Entry 7ETT (X-ray diffraction, 1.50 A resolution); this record covers chains B and A.

Chain B:
Protein: peptide-inhibitor hit
Sequence (5 residues; row label = number of the first residue in the row):
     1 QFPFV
From the paper describing this entry:
  - contacts within the chain: Gln1-Phe4 (hydrogen bond), Phe2-Pro3, Pro3-Phe4

Chain A:
Protein: Peptidyl-prolyl cis-trans isomerase FKBP5
Source organism: Homo sapiens
Notes: EC 5.2.1.8
Reference sequence: Q13451 (FKBP5_HUMAN); numbering as in UniProt (aligned over 16-140)
Sequence (128 residues; row label = number of the first residue in the row):
    13 GAPATVTEQGEDITSKKDRGVLKIVKRVGNGEETPMIGDKVYVHYKGKLS
    63 NGKKFDSSHDRNEPFVFSLGKGQVIKAWDIGVATMKKGEICHLLCKPEYA
   113 YGSAGSLPKIPSNATLFFEIELLDFKGE
Not modelled in the structure: 140
Sequence notes: expression tag (13-15); engineered mutation Thr19 (Ala in Q13451)
Curated features (UniProtKB/Swiss-Prot):
  - modified residue: Lys28 (N6-acetyllysine)

Chain B / chain A interface:
Contacting residue pairs (17; chain B residue first):
  Phe2(B) - Tyr57(A)
  Phe2(B) - Phe67(A)  hydrophobic
  Phe2(B) - Asp68(A)
  Phe2(B) - Tyr113(A)
  Phe2(B) - Ser118(A)
  Phe2(B) - Phe130(A)  hydrophobic
  Pro3(B) - Tyr57(A)
  Pro3(B) - Phe77(A)  hydrophobic
  Pro3(B) - Val86(A)
  Pro3(B) - Trp90(A)  hydrophobic
  Pro3(B) - Tyr113(A)
  Phe4(B) - Phe77(A)  hydrophobic
  Phe4(B) - Gln85(A)
  Phe4(B) - Tyr113(A)  hydrogen bond (backbone-side chain)
  Val5(B) - Gln85(A)  hydrogen bond (backbone-backbone)
  Val5(B) - Val86(A)
  Val5(B) - Ile87(A)
Also at the interface, not in a pair above, chain B (5 interface residues in all): Gln1
Also at the interface, not in a pair above, chain A (12 interface residues in all): Ile122
Interface features reported in the paper:
  - specific contacts: Phe4(B)-Tyr113(A) (hydrogen bond), Val5(B)-Gln85(A) (backbone contact), Tyr57(A)-Phe2(B) (hydrophobic contact), Phe67(A)-Phe2(B) (hydrophobic contact), Phe77(A)-Phe4(B) (pi stacking), Phe77(A)-Pro3(B), Ile87(A)-Pro3(B) (water-mediated contact), Trp90(A)-Pro3(B), Trp90(A)-Phe2(B) (hydrophobic contact), Phe130(A)-Phe2(B) (hydrophobic contact)
  - interface residues, chain B: Phe2(B)
  - interface residues, chain A: Tyr57(A), Asp68(A), Val86(A), Ser118(A)
  - interface residues, chain A: Phe77(A), Ile87(A), Tyr113(A) (from molecular simulation)

In short:
The interface between chain B and chain A involves 5 residues on one side and 12 on the other, with 2 hydrogen
bonds. Polar pairs include Phe4(B)-Tyr113(A) and Val5(B)-Gln85(A). The authors report a hydrogen bond between
Phe4(B) and Tyr113(A); a backbone contact between Val5(B) and Gln85(A); hydrophobic contacts between Tyr57(A)
and Phe2(B), Phe67(A) and Phe2(B) and Trp90(A) and Phe2(B) among others. From the paper: interface residues
Phe2(B) and Tyr57(A) among others; contacts within the chain involving Gln1(B), Phe4(B) and Pro3(B) among
others.
Here chain B is peptide-inhibitor hit and chain A is Peptidyl-prolyl cis-trans isomerase FKBP5 (Homo sapiens).
Entry 7ETT (The FK1 domain of FKBP51 in complex with peptide-inhibitor hit QFPFV) was determined by X-ray
diffraction together with 7ETU and 7ETV from the same study.
